PDB entry 9DCH | electron microscopy, 3.40 A resolution | chains I and L of the 13 polymer chains in the assembly

[Chain I]
Molecule: Polycomb protein SUZ12
From: Homo sapiens
Reference sequence: Q15022 (SUZ12_HUMAN); aligned to UniProt positions 1-727 over residues 13-739 (the alignment contains insertions or deletions, so no single offset holds)
Chain sequence (727 residues; numbered 13 to 739; the number before each row is that of its first residue):
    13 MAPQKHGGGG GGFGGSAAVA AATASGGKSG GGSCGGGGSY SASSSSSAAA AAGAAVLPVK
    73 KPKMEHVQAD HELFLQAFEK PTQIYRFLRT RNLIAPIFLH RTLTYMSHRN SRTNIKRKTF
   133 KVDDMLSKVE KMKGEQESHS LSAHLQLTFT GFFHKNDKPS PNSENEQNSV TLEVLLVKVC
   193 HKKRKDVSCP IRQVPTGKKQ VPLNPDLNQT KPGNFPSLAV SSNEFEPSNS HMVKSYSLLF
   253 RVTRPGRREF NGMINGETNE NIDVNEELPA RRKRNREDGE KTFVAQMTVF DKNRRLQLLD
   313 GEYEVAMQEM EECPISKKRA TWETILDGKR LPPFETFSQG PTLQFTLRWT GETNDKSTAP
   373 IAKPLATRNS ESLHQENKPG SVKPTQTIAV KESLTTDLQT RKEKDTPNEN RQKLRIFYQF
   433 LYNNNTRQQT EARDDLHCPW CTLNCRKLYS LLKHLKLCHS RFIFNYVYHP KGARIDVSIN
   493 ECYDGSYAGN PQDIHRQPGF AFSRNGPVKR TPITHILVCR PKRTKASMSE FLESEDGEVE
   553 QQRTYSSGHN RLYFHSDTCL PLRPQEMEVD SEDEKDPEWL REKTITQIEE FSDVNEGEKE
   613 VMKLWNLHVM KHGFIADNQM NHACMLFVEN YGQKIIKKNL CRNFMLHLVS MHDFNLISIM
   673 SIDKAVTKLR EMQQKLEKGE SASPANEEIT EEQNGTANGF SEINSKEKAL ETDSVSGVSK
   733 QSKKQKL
Disordered / not traced: 13-79, 140-155, 161, 167-181, 218-230, 239-242, 255-294, 323-348, 363-426, 545-552, 690-739

[Chain L]
Molecule: Protein Jumonji
From: Homo sapiens
Reference sequence: Q92833 (JARD2_HUMAN); residues 119-450 here = UniProt positions 119-450
Chain sequence (332 residues; row label = number of the first residue in the row):
   119 QSQPNSPSTT PVKIVEPLLP PPATQISDLS KRKPKTEDFL TFLCLRGSPA LPNSMVYFGS
   179 SQDEEEVEEE DDETEDVKTA TNNASSSCQS TPRKGKTHKH VHNGHVFNGS SRSTREKEPV
   239 QKHKSKEATP AKEKHSDHRA DSRREQASAN HPAAAPSTGS SAKGLAATHH HPPLHRSAQD
   299 LRKQVSKVNG VTRMSSLGAG VTSAKKMREV RPSPSKTVKY TATVTKGAVT YTKAKRELVK
   359 DTKPNHHKPS SAVNHTISGK TESSNAKTRK QVLSLGGASK STGPAVNGLK VSGRLNPKSC
   419 TKEVGGRQLR EGLQLREGLR NSKRRLEEAH QA
Disordered / not traced: 119-138, 170-450

[Interface between chain I and chain L]
Contacting residue pairs (11):
  Phe99(I) - Lys151(L)
  Phe432(I) - Leu147(L)  hydrophobic
  Gln441(I) - Pro140(L)
  Thr442(I) - Gln143(L)
  Glu443(I) - Pro139(L)
  Glu443(I) - Pro140(L)
  Glu443(I) - Ala141(L)
  Glu443(I) - Gln143(L)  hydrogen bond (backbone-backbone)
  Arg445(I) - Thr142(L)
  Arg445(I) - Ile144(L)
  Pro451(I) - Ile144(L)
Also at the interface, not in a pair above, chain I (9 interface residues in all): Ala444, His449

[Overview]
9 residues of chain I face 8 of chain L across their interface, with 1 hydrogen bond. Its one hydrogen bond,
Glu443(I)-Gln143(L), is backbone to backbone.
Here chain I is Polycomb protein SUZ12 and chain L is Protein Jumonji, both from Homo sapiens. Entry 9DCH
(Single-stranded RNA-mediated PRC2 dimer) was determined by electron microscopy.
